5F87 - chain A; structure by X-ray diffraction, 3.20 A resolution.

Chain A:
Name: O-glucosyltransferase rumi
Source organism: Drosophila melanogaster
Notes: EC 2.4.1.-
UniProtKB: Q8T045 (RUMI_DROME); residues 21-407 here = UniProt positions 21-407
Amino-acid sequence (402 residues; numbered 13 to 414; the number before each row is that of its first residue):
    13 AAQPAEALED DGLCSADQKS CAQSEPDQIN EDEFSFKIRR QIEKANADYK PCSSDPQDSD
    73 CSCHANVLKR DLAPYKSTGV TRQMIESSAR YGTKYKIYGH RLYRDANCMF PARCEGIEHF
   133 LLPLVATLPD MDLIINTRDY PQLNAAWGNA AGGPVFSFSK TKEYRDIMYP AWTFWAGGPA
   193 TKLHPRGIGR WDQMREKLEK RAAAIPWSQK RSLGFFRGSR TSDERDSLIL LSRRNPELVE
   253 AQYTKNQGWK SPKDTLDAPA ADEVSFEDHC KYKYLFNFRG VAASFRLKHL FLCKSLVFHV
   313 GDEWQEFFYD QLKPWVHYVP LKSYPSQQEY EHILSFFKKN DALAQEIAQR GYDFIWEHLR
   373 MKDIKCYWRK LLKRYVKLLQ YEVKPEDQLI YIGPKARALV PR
Not modelled in the structure: 13-41, 407-414
Differences from the reference sequence: expression tag (13-20, 408-414)
UniProt features mapped onto this chain:
  - region: A192 to P197 (Interaction with the consensus sequence C-X-S-X-[PA]-C in peptide substrates)
  - active site: D151 (Proton donor/acceptor)
  - binding site (UDP-alpha-D-glucose): R229 to T233, R237, V276 to F278, A294 to R298
  - site (Interaction with the consensus sequence C-X-S-X-[PA]-C in peptide substrates): F122, R232, Q259
  - mutagenesis: F122 (F122A: Loss of enzyme activity), A124 (A124F: Slightly decreased enzyme activity), R125 (R125A: Loss of enzyme activity), D151 (D151A: Loss of enzyme activity), G189 (G189E: In rumi-79; complete loss of enzyme activity), A192 (A192F: Decreased enzyme activity), P197 (P197A: Decreased enzyme activity), G199 (G199A: Loss of enzyme activity), S231 (S231A: Loss of enzyme activity), T233 (T233A: Nearly complete loss of enzyme activity), R237 (R237A: Loss of enzyme activity), R245 (R245L: Nearly complete loss of enzyme activity), 4 further mutagenesis entries in UniProt
Disulfide bonds: C64-C75, C73-C378, C120-C126, C282-C305
Ligand contacts: UDP (uridine-5'-diphosphate): P191, T193, I200, R229, G230, S231, T233, R237, T256, D274, E275, V276, F278, H281, G292, S296, F297, R298
Reported in the primary citation:
  - mutagenesis - F122A, A124F, A192F, P197A, S231A, Q259A: decreased catalytic activity
  - catalytic residues: R125
  - mutagenesis - R125A, D151A, R237A, R298A: abolished catalytic activity
  - disease-associated variants - G199V, R245L, T267I: decreased catalytic activity
  - disease-associated variants - R298W: abolished catalytic activity

In short:
Chain A binds UDP. From UniProt: active-site residue D151, 14 UDP-alpha-D-glucose-binding residues and 16
mutagenesis sites. From the paper: the catalytic residue R125; F122A, A124F and A192F, among others, reduce
catalytic activity; 14 substitutions were tested in all.
Chain A is O-glucosyltransferase rumi (Drosophila melanogaster); the structure, Crystal structure of
Drosophila Poglut1 (Rumi) complexed with UDP, was determined by X-ray diffraction (same publication as 5F84,
5F85 and 5F86).
